Entry 7ST9 (electron microscopy, 2.20 A resolution); this record covers chains A and I of the 10 polymer chains in the assembly.

Chain A:
Name: Checkpoint protein RAD24
From: Saccharomyces cerevisiae (strain ATCC 204508 / S288c)
Reference sequence: P32641 (RAD24_YEAST); numbering as in UniProt (aligned over 1-659)
Amino-acid sequence (696 residues; numbered 1 to 696; the number before each row is that of its first residue):
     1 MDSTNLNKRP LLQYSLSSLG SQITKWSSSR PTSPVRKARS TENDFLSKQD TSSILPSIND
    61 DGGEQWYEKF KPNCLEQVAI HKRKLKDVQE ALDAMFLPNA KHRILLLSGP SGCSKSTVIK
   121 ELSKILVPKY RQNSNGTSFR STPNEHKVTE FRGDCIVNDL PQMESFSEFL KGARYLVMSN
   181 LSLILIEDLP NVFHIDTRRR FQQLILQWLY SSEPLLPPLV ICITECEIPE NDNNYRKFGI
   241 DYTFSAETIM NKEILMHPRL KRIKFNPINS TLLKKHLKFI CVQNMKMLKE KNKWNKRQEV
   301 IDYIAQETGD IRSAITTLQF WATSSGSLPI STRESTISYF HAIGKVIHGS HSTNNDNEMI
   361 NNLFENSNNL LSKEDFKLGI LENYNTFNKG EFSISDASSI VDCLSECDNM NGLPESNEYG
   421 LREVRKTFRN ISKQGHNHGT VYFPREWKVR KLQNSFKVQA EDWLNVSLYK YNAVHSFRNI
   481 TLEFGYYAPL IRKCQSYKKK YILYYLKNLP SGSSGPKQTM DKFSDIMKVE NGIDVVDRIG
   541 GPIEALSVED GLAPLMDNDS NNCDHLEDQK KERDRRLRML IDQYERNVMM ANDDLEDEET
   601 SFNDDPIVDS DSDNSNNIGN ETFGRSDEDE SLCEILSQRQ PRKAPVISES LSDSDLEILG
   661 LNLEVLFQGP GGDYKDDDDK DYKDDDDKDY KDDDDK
Unresolved in the structure: 1-62, 510-520, 548-563, 612-696
Sequence notes: expression tag (660-696)
Bound ions: Mg2+: Ser116 (together with ATP-gamma-S)
Residues lining bound ligands: ATP-gamma-S (AGS; phosphothiophosphoric acid-adenylate ester): Tyr67, Phe70, Lys71, Pro72, Gln77, Val78, Ala79, Pro110, Ser111, Gly112, Cys113, Ser114, Lys115, Ser116, Thr117, Glu187, Thr224, His276, Ile311, Arg312, Ile315
Curated features (UniProtKB/Swiss-Prot):
  - binding site (ATP): Gly109 to Ser116
  - modified residue (Phosphoserine): Ser652, Ser654
  - mutagenesis: Lys115 (K115E: Reduces NTP-binding and hydrolysis. Shows DNA damage sensitivity; K115R: No effect on NTP-binding and hydrolysis. Resistant to DNA damage)
What the authors report for this chain:
  - binding site for the 21-nt DNA strand (chain I): His341, Lys345, Ser350, His351
  - binding site for the 50-nt DNA strand: Gln162, Met163, Tyr339, Phe340, Phe443
  - specificity-determining residues: Phe340

Chain I:
Molecule: 21-nt DNA strand
Sequence (21 nucleotides; numbered 0 to 20; the number before each row is that of its first residue; numbering starts at 0):
     0 ACGCTCCTTC CTGACTCGTC C
Unresolved in the structure: 11-20

Interface between chain A and chain I:
Residue-residue contacts (13; chain A residue first):
  His341(A) with DC1(I), stacking on the base
  Gly344(A) with DC1(I), sugar contact
  Lys345(A) with DC1(I), salt bridge to the phosphate
  His348(A) with DC1(I), phosphate contact; DG2(I), sugar contact
  Gly349(A) with DC1(I), sugar contact
  Ser350(A) with DC1(I), hydrogen bond to the phosphate
  His351(A) with DC1(I), hydrogen bond to the phosphate; DG2(I), salt bridge to the phosphate
  His436(A) with DC3(I), phosphate contact
  Asn437(A) with DC3(I), phosphate contact
  His438(A) with DG2(I), phosphate contact; DC3(I), hydrogen bond to the phosphate
Other interface residues (no listed pair), chain A (11 interface residues in all): Phe340
Other interface residues (no listed pair), chain I (4 interface residues in all): DA0

In short:
Chain A and chain I form an interface of 11 and 4 residues respectively, with 3 hydrogen bonds, 2 salt bridges
and 1 aromatic stacking contact. Polar pairs include Ser350(A)-DC1(I), His351(A)-DC1(I) and His438(A)-DC3(I).
From the paper: a binding site for the 50-nt DNA strand at Gln162(A), Met163(A) and Tyr339(A) among others; a
binding site for the 21-nt DNA strand (chain I) at His341(A), Lys345(A) and Ser350(A) among others.
Here chain A is Checkpoint protein RAD24 (Saccharomyces cerevisiae (strain ATCC 204508 / S288c)) and chain I
is a 21-nt DNA strand. Entry 7ST9 (Open state of Rad24-RFC:9-1-1 bound to a 5' ss/dsDNA junction) was
determined by electron microscopy (same publication as 7STE and 7STB).
